4TVD - chain A; structure by X-ray diffraction, 2.30 A resolution.

# Chain A
Name: Dextransucrase
Source organism: Leuconostoc mesenteroides subsp. mesenteroides
Notes: EC 2.4.1.5; fragment: alpha-1, 2 branching sucrase
UniProtKB: Q8G9Q2 (Q8G9Q2_LEUME); residues 1759-2835 here = UniProt positions 1759-2835
Chain sequence (1108 residues; each row starts with the number of its first residue):
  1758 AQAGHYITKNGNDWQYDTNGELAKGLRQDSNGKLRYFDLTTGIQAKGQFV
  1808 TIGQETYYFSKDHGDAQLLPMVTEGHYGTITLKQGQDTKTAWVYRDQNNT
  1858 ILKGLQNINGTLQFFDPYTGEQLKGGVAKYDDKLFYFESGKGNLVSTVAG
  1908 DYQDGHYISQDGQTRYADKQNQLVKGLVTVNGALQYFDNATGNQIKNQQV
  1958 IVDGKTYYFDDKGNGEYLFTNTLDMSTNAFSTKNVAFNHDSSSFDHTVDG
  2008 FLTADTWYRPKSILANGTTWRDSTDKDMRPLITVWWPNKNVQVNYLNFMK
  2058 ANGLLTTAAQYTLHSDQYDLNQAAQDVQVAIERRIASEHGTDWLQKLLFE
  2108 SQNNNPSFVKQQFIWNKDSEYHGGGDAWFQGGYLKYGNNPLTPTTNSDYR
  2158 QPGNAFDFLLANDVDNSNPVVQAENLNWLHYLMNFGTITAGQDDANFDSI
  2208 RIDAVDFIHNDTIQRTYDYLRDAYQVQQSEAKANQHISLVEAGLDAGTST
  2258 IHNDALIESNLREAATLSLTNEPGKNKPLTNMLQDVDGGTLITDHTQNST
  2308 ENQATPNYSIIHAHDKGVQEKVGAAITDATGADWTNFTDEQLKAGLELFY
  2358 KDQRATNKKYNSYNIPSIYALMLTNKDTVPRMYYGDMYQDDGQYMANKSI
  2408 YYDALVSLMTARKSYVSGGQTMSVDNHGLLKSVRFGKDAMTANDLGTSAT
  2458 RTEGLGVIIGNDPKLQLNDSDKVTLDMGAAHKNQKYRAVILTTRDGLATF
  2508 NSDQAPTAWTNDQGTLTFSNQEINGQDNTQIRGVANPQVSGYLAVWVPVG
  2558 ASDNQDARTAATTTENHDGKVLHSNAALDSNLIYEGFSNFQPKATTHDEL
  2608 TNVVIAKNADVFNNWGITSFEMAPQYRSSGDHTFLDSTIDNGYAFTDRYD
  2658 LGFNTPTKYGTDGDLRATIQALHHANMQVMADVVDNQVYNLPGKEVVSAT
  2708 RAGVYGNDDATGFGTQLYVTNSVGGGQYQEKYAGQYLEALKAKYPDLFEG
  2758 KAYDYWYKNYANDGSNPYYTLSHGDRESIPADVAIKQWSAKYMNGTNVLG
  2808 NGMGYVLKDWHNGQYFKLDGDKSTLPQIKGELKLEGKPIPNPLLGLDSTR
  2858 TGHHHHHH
Not modelled in the structure: 1758-1781, 1837-1848, 1982, 2827-2865
Modified positions: Tyr2075 (3,5-diiodotyrosine; TYI); Tyr2712, Tyr2764, Tyr2767 (3-iodo-tyrosine; IYR)
Construct notes: expression tag (1758, 2836-2865)
Bound ions: Ca2+: Asp2164, Asp2170, Phe2214, Asn2693
Small-molecule neighbours:
  - beta-D-glucopyranose (BGC), molecule 1: Tyr1793, Asp1795, Gln1805, Phe1806, Val1807, Lys2046, Leu2070, His2071, Ser2072, Asp2073, Gln2074
  - beta-D-glucopyranose (BGC), molecule 2: Glu1895, Ser1896, Gly1897, Glu1973, Tyr1974, Phe2120, Asp2125, Tyr2128
  - beta-D-glucopyranose (BGC), molecule 3: Asp2002, His2003, Trp2014, Met2035, Thr2098, Asp2099, Gln2102
  - beta-D-glucopyranose (BGC), molecule 4: Arg2028, Lys2033, Asp2034, Arg2036, Ile2092, His2096, Gly2097, Thr2098
  - beta-D-glucopyranose (BGC), molecule 5: Gly2160, Asn2161, Ala2162, Asn2217, Asp2252, Tyr2762, Trp2763, Tyr2764, Lys2765
  - beta-D-glucopyranose (BGC), molecule 6: Leu2166, Leu2167, Arg2208, Asp2210, Ala2211, Glu2248, His2321, Asp2322, Phe2641, Asp2643, Tyr2650, Gln2694
  - beta-D-glucopyranose (BGC), molecule 7: Asn2241, Ile2244, Ala2568, Asn2588, Thr2625, Asn2683, Met2684, Gln2685
  - beta-D-glucopyranose (BGC), molecule 8: Ala2249, Gly2250, Asp2252, Glu2265, Ser2266, Asn2267, Arg2269, Glu2270, Asp2294, Gly2295
  - beta-D-glucopyranose (BGC), molecule 9: Gln2677, Ala2678, His2681
  - alpha-D-glucopyranose (GLC): Tyr1914, Thr1921, Gln1942, Gln1951, Lys1953, Lys1969, Asn1971
Reported in the primary citation:
  - catalytic residues: Asp2210, Glu2248
  - binding site for beta-D-glucopyranose: Asn2161, Arg2208, Asp2210, Asn2217, Glu2248, Glu2265, Ser2266, Asn2267, Glu2270, Asp2294, His2321, Asp2322, Asp2643, Gln2694, Lys2765
  - binding site for alpha-D-glucopyranose: Tyr1914, Gln1942, Gln1951, Lys1953, Lys1969
  - specificity-determining residues: Glu2265, Ser2266, Glu2270 (by similarity / conservation)

# Summary
Ligands of chain A: 9 copies of beta-D-glucopyranose and alpha-D-glucopyranose. Asp2164, Asp2170, Phe2214 and
Asn2693 coordinate Ca2+. The paper reports catalytic residues Asp2210 and Glu2248; a binding site for
beta-D-glucopyranose at Asn2161, Arg2208 and Asp2210 among others.
Chain A is Dextransucrase (Leuconostoc mesenteroides subsp. mesenteroides); the structure, N-terminally
truncated dextransucrase DSR-E from Leuconostoc mesenteroides NRRL B-1299 in complex with D-glucose, was
determined by X-ray diffraction (same publication as 4TTU and 4TVC).
